PDB entry 6GDF | X-ray diffraction, 2.50 A resolution | chain A

Chain A:
Molecule: Dihydroorotase
Source organism: Aquifex aeolicus
Notes: EC 3.5.2.3
UniProt: O66990 (PYRC_AQUAE); residues 1-422 here = UniProt positions 1-422
Amino-acid sequence (423 residues; row label = number of the first residue in the row; numbering starts at 0):
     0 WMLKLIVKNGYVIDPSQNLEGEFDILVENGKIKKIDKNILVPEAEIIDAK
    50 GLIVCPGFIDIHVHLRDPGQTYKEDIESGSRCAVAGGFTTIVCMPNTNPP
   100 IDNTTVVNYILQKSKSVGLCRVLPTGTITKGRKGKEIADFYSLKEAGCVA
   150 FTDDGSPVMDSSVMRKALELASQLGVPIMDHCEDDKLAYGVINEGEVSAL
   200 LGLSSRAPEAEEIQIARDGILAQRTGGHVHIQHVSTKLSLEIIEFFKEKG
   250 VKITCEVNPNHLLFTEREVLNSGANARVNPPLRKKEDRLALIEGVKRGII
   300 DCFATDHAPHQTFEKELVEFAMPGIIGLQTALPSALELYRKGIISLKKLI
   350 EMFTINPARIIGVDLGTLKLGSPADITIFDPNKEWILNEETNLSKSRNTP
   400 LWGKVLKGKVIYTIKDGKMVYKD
Disordered / not traced: 183-207, 263-285, 314-320
Differences from the reference sequence: expression tag (0)
Ion coordination: Zn2+: H61, H63, C181, D305
Swiss-Prot annotation at these positions:
  - active site: D305
  - binding site (Zn(2+)): H61, H63, D153, D305
  - binding site (substrate): H63 to R65, N95, N278, H309, P322, G323
  - mutagenesis: H180 (H180A: Does not affect activity), H232 (H232A: Does not affect activity)

Overview:
The Zn2+ site is built by H61, H63, C181 and D305. From UniProt: active-site residue D305, 4 Zn2+-binding
residues, 8 substrate-binding residues and 2 mutagenesis sites.
Chain A is Dihydroorotase (Aquifex aeolicus); the structure, Dihydroorotase from aquifex aeolicus under 600
bar of hydrostatic pressure, was determined by X-ray diffraction, deposited together with 6GDD and 6GDE.
